6D6Q - chains E and H of the 15 polymer chains in the assembly; structure by electron microscopy, 3.45 A resolution.

[Chain E]
Name: Exosome complex component RRP42
Source organism: Homo sapiens
Reference sequence: Q15024 (EXOS7_HUMAN); numbering as in UniProt (aligned over 1-291)
Amino-acid sequence (293 residues; row label = number of the first residue in the row; numbers below 1 keep their minus sign (Asp-1 is residue -1)):
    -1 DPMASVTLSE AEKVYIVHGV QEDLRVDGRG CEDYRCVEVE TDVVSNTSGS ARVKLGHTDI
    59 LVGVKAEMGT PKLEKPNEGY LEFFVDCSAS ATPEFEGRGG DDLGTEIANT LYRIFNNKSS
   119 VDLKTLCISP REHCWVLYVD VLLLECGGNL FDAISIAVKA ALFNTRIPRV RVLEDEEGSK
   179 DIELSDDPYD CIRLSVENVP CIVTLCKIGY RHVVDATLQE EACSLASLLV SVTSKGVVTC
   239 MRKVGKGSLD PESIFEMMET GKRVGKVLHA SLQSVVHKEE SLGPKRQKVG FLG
Disordered / not traced: -1 to 4, 291
Differences from the reference sequence: expression tag (-1 to 0)
Swiss-Prot annotation at these positions:
  - modified residue: Ala2 (N-acetylalanine), Lys116 (N6-acetyllysine), Ser177 (Phosphoserine)

[Chain H]
Name: Exosome complex component RRP4
Source organism: Homo sapiens
Reference sequence: Q13868 (EXOS2_HUMAN); residues 1-293 here = UniProt positions 1-293
Amino-acid sequence (296 residues; numbered -2 to 293; the number before each row is that of its first residue; numbers below 1 keep their minus sign (Asp-2 is residue -2)):
    -2 DPHMAMEMRL PVARKPLSER LGRDTKKHLV VPGDTITTDT GFMRGHGTYM GEEKLIASVA
    58 GSVERVNKLI CVKALKTRYI GEVGDIVVGR ITEVQQKRWK VETNSRLDSV LLLSSMNLPG
   118 GELRRRSAED ELAMRGFLQE GDLISAEVQA VFSDGAVSLH TRSLKYGKLG QGVLVQVSPS
   178 LVKRQKTHFH DLPCGASVIL GNNGFIWIYP TPEHKEEEAG GFIANLEPVS LADREVISRL
   238 RNCIISLVTQ RMMLYDTSIL YCYEASLPHQ IKDILKPEIM EEIVMETRQR LLEQEG
Disordered / not traced: -2 to 0, 213-216
Differences from the reference sequence: expression tag (-2 to 0)
Swiss-Prot annotation at these positions:
  - modified residue: Ser124 (Phosphoserine)
  - natural variant: Gly30 (G30V: In SHRF), Gly198 (G198D: In SHRF)
Reported in the primary citation:
  - binding site for DNA/RNA: Phe149, Ser150

[Chain E / chain H interface]
Residue-residue contacts (59; chain E residue first):
  Leu6(E) - Arg87(H)
  Ser7(E) - Arg87(H)
  Ser7(E) - Gly138(H)
  Ser7(E) - Asp139(H)
  Glu8(E) - Leu223(H)
  Ala9(E) - Gly167(H)
  Ala9(E) - Gln168(H)
  Ala9(E) - Leu223(H)  hydrophobic
  Glu10(E) - Arg87(H)  salt bridge
  Glu10(E) - Leu140(H)
  Glu10(E) - Gln168(H)
  Glu10(E) - Trp204(H)
  Val12(E) - Gln168(H)
  Tyr13(E) - Gly169(H)
  Tyr13(E) - Arg231(H)
  Tyr13(E) - Ile234(H)
  His16(E) - Arg231(H)
  Gly17(E) - Arg231(H)
  Glu20(E) - Leu228(H)
  Leu22(E) - Leu228(H)  hydrophobic
  Arg23(E) - Ser235(H)
  Val24(E) - Ser235(H)
  Asp25(E) - Arg238(H)  salt bridge
  Asp25(E) - Asn239(H)
  Asp25(E) - Ile268(H)
  Gly26(E) - Ile268(H)
  Gly26(E) - Lys269(H)
  Arg27(E) - Lys269(H)
  Glu30(E) - Met1(H)
  Asp31(E) - Ala2(H)
  Asp31(E) - Lys269(H)  salt bridge
  Tyr32(E) - Met3(H)  hydrophobic
  Cys34(E) - Arg6(H)  hydrogen bond
  Val35(E) - Glu4(H)
  Val35(E) - Met5(H)  hydrophobic
  Val35(E) - Arg6(H)
  Glu36(E) - Arg6(H)
  Glu36(E) - Leu7(H)
  Glu36(E) - Pro8(H)
  Val37(E) - Arg6(H)  hydrogen bond (backbone-backbone)
  Val37(E) - Leu7(H)
  Val37(E) - Pro8(H)
  Glu38(E) - Pro8(H)
  Arg261(E) - Met1(H)
  Val262(E) - Met1(H)  hydrophobic
  Val265(E) - Met1(H)  hydrophobic
  Val265(E) - Met3(H)  hydrophobic
  Leu266(E) - Met3(H)  hydrophobic
  Leu266(E) - Met5(H)
  Ser269(E) - Met5(H)  hydrogen bond (side chain-backbone)
  Leu270(E) - Met5(H)  hydrophobic
  Val273(E) - Met5(H)  hydrophobic
  Val273(E) - Leu7(H)  hydrophobic
  Glu277(E) - Leu7(H)
  Arg284(E) - Leu7(H)
  Arg284(E) - Pro8(H)  hydrogen bond (side chain-backbone)
  Arg284(E) - Val9(H)
  Val287(E) - Pro8(H)
  Val287(E) - Ala10(H)  hydrophobic
Other interface residues (no listed pair), chain E (38 interface residues in all): Thr5, Arg33, Arg50, Ile154
Other interface residues (no listed pair), chain H (31 interface residues in all): Val170, Leu171, Val226, Glu232

[In short]
38 residues of chain E and 31 residues of chain H are in contact, with 4 hydrogen bonds and 3 salt bridges.
Polar contacts include Glu10(E)-Arg87(H), Asp25(E)-Arg238(H) and Asp31(E)-Lys269(H). The paper reports a
binding site for DNA/RNA at Phe149(H) and Ser150(H).
Chain E is Exosome complex component RRP42 and chain H is Exosome complex component RRP4, both from Homo
sapiens; the structure, Human nuclear exosome-MTR4 RNA complex - overall reconstruction, was determined by
electron microscopy, deposited together with 6D6R.
